3LDP - chain A; structure by X-ray diffraction, 2.20 A resolution.

# Chain A
Name: 78 kDa glucose-regulated protein
From: Homo sapiens
Notes: fragment: ATPase domain (residues 26-407)
UniProt: P11021 (GRP78_HUMAN); residues 26-407 here = UniProt positions 26-407
Sequence (384 residues; row label = number of the first residue in the row):
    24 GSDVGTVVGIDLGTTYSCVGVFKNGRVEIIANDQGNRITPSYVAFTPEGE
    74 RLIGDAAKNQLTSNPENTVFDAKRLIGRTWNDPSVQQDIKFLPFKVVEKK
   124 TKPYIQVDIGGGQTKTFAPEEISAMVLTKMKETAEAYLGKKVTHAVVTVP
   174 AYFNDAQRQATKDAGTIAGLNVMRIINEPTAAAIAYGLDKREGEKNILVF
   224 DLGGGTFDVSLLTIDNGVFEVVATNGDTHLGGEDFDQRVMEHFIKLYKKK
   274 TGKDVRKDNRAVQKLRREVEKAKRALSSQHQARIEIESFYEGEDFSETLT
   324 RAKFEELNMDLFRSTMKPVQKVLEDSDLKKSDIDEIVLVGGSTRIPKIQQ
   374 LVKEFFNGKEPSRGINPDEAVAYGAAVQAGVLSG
Not modelled in the structure: 24-25, 407
Construct notes: expression tag (24-25)
Small-molecule neighbours: 3P1 (8-[(quinolin-2-ylmethyl)amino]adenosine): Thr-38, Tyr-39, Ile-61, Gly-226, Gly-227, Gly-255, Glu-256, Asp-259, Glu-293, Lys-294, Lys-296, Arg-297, Ser-300, Gly-364, Ser-365, Arg-367, Ile-368, Asp-391
UniProt features mapped onto this chain:
  - binding site (ATP): Gly-36 to Tyr-39, Lys-96, Gly-227 to Thr-229, Glu-293 to Ser-300, Gly-364 to Arg-367
  - modified residue: Ser-86 (Phosphoserine), Lys-125 (N6-acetyllysine), Tyr-160 (3'-nitrotyrosine), Lys-213 (N6-acetyllysine), Lys-271 (N6-acetyllysine), Lys-326 (N6-acetyllysine), Lys-353 (N6-acetyllysine)
  - cross-link (Glycyl lysine isopeptide (Lys-Gly)): Lys-352 (interchain with G-Cter in SUMO2), Lys-353 (interchain with G-Cter in SUMO1)
  - mutagenesis: Thr-229 (T229A: Impaired ATPase activity)

# Summary
Bound to chain A: compound 3P1. UniProt lists 20 ATP-binding residues and one mutagenesis site.
Chain A is 78 kDa glucose-regulated protein (Homo sapiens); the structure, Crystal structure of human GRP78
(70kDa heat shock protein 5 / BIP) ATPase domain in complex ..., was determined by X-ray diffraction (same
publication as 3LDL, 3LDN and 3LDO).
